Entry 8H01 (electron microscopy, 3.70 A resolution); this record covers chains C and I of the 9 polymer chains in the assembly.

[Chain C]
Name: Spike glycoprotein
Organism: Severe acute respiratory syndrome coronavirus 2
Reference sequence: P0DTC2 (SPIKE_SARS2); aligned to UniProt positions 1-1208 over residues 1-1208
Chain sequence (1286 residues; each row starts with the number of its first residue; note: 9 numbers in that range are skipped by the numbering (no residue carries them; nothing is unmodelled there); a row labelled like 210A-210G holds insertion residues (210A, then the next letters in order)):
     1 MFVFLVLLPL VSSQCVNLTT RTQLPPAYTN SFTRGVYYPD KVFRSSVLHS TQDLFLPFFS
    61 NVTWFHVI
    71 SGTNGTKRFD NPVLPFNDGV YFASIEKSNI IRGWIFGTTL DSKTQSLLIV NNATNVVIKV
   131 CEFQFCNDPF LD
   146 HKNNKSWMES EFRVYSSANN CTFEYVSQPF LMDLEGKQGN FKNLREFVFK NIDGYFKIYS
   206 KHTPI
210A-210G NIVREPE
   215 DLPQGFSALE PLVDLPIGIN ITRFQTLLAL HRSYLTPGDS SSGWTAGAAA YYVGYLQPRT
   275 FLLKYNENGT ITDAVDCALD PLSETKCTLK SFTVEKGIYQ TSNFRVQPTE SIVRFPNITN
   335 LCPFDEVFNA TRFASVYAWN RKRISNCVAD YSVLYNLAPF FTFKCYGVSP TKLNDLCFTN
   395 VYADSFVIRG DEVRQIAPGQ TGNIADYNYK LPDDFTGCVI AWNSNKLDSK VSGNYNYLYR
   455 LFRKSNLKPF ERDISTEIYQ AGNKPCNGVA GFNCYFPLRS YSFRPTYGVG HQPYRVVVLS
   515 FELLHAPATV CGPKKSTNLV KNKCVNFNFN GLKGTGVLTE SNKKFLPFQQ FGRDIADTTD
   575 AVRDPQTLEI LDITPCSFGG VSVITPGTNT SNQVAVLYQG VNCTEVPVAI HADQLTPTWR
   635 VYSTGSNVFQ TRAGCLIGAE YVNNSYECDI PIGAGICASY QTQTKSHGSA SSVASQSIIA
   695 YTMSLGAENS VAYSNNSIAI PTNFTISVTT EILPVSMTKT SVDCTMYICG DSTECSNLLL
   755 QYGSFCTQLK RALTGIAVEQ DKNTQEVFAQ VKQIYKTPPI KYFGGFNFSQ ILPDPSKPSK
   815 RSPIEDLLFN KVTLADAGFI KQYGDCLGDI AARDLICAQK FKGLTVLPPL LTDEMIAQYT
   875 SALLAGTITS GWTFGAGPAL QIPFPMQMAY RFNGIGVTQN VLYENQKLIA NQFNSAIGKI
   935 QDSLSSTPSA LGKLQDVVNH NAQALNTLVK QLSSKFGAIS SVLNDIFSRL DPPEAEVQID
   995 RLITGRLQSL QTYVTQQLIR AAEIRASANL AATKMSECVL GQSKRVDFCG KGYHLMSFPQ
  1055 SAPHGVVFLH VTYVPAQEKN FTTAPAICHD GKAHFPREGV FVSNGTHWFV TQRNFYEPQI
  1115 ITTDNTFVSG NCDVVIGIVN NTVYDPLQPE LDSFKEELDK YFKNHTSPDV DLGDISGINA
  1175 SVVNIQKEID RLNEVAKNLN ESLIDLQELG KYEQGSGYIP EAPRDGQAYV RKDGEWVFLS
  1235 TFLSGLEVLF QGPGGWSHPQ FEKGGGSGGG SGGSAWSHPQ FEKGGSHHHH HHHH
Not modelled in the structure: 1-14, 71-76, 146-152, 177-184, 210A-210G, 248-256, 621-640, 676-690, 828-851, 1148-1288
Disulfides: Cys15-Cys136, Cys131-Cys166, Cys291-Cys301, Cys336-Cys361, Cys379-Cys432, Cys391-Cys525, Cys480-Cys488, Cys538-Cys590, Cys617-Cys649, Cys662-Cys671, Cys738-Cys760, Cys743-Cys749, Cys1032-Cys1043, Cys1082-Cys1126
Covalently attached groups: N-acetylglucosamine (NAG) linked to Asn61, Asn234, Asn282, Asn331, Asn709, Asn717, Asn801, Asn1074, Asn1098, Asn1134
Differences from the reference sequence: variant Val67 (Ala in P0DTC2), Ile95 (Thr in P0DTC2), Asp142 (Tyr145 in P0DTC2), Ile210B (Leu212 in P0DTC2), Asp339 (Gly in P0DTC2), Leu371 (Ser in P0DTC2), Pro373 (Ser in P0DTC2), Phe375 (Ser in P0DTC2), Asn417 (Lys in P0DTC2), Lys440 (Asn in P0DTC2), Ser446 (Gly in P0DTC2), Asn477 (Ser in P0DTC2), Lys478 (Thr in P0DTC2), Ala484 (Glu in P0DTC2), Arg493 (Gln in P0DTC2), Ser496 (Gly in P0DTC2), Arg498 (Gln in P0DTC2), Tyr501 (Asn in P0DTC2), His505 (Tyr in P0DTC2), Lys547 (Thr in P0DTC2), Gly614 (Asp in P0DTC2), Tyr655 (His in P0DTC2), Lys679 (Asn in P0DTC2), His681 (Pro in P0DTC2), Lys764 (Asn in P0DTC2), Tyr796 (Asp in P0DTC2), Lys856 (Asn in P0DTC2), His954 (Gln in P0DTC2), Lys969 (Asn in P0DTC2), Phe981 (Leu in P0DTC2); insertion (210E-210G); engineered mutation Gly682 (Arg in P0DTC2), Ser683 (Arg in P0DTC2), Ser685 (Arg in P0DTC2), Pro817 (Phe in P0DTC2), Pro892 (Ala in P0DTC2), Pro899 (Ala in P0DTC2), Pro942 (Ala in P0DTC2), Pro986 (Lys in P0DTC2), Pro987 (Val in P0DTC2); expression tag (1209-1288)
Swiss-Prot annotation at these positions:
  - region: Asn280 to Cys301 (Putative superantigen), Arg403 to Asp405 (Integrin-binding motif), Asn448 to Phe456 (Immunodominant HLA epitope recognized by the CD8+), Ser816 to Tyr837 (Fusion peptide 1), Lys835 to Phe855 (Fusion peptide 2), Asp1163 to Glu1202 (Heptad repeat 2)
  - site: Arg815, Ser816 (Cleavage)
  - glycosylation: Asn17 (N-linked (GlcNAc...) (complex) asparagine), Asn61 (N-linked (GlcNAc...) (hybrid) asparagine), Asn74 (N-linked (GlcNAc...) (complex) asparagine), Asn122 (N-linked (GlcNAc...) (hybrid) asparagine), Asn149 (N-linked (GlcNAc...) (complex) asparagine), Asn165 (N-linked (GlcNAc...) (complex) asparagine), Asn234 (N-linked (GlcNAc...) (high mannose) asparagine), Asn282 (N-linked (GlcNAc...) (complex) asparagine), Thr323 (O-linked (GalNAc) threonine), Ser325 (O-linked (HexNAc...) serine), Asn331 (N-linked (GlcNAc...) (complex) asparagine), Asn343 (N-linked (GlcNAc...) (complex) asparagine), Asn603 (N-linked (GlcNAc...) (hybrid) asparagine), Asn616 (N-linked (GlcNAc...) (complex) asparagine), Asn657 (N-linked (GlcNAc...) (complex) asparagine), Thr676 (O-linked (GlcNAc...) threonine), Thr678 (O-linked (GlcNAc...) threonine), Asn709 (N-linked (GlcNAc...) (high mannose) asparagine), Asn717 (N-linked (GlcNAc...) (hybrid) asparagine), Asn801 (N-linked (GlcNAc...) (hybrid) asparagine) and 6 more in UniProt

[Chain I]
Name: rabbit monoclonal antibody 1H1 Fab heavy chain
Organism: Oryctolagus cuniculus
Notes: antibody fragment or engineered binder
Chain sequence (122 residues; row label = number of the first residue in the row):
     1 QSLEESGGDL VKPGASLTLT CTASGFSFSS GYDMCWVRQA PGKGLEWIAC IGTGSSGNIY
    61 YASWAKGRFT ISKTSSTTVT LQMTSLTAAD TATYFCARDD ADYAGPDYFN LWGPGTLVTV
   121 SS
Disulfides: Cys21-Cys96, Cys35-Cys50

[Chain C / chain I interface]
Residue-residue contacts (14; chain C residue first):
  Thr345(C) - Tyr103(I)  hydrogen bond (side chain-backbone)
  Arg346(C) - Tyr103(I)  hydrogen bond (side chain-backbone)
  Arg346(C) - Ala104(I)  hydrogen bond (side chain-backbone)
  Arg346(C) - Gly105(I)
  Arg346(C) - Asp107(I)  salt bridge
  Leu441(C) - Tyr103(I)
  Asp442(C) - Tyr103(I)
  Lys444(C) - Asp102(I)  salt bridge
  Lys444(C) - Tyr103(I)
  Val445(C) - Tyr32(I)
  Ser446(C) - Tyr32(I)
  Asn448(C) - Tyr103(I)  hydrogen bond
  Tyr449(C) - Asp100(I)  hydrogen bond
  Asn450(C) - Tyr108(I)  hydrogen bond
Also at the interface, not in a pair above, chain C (11 interface residues in all): Tyr451
Also at the interface, not in a pair above, chain I (9 interface residues in all): Pro106

[Overview]
11 residues of chain C and 9 residues of chain I are in contact; the contacts include 6 hydrogen bonds and 2
salt bridges. Polar pairs include Arg346(C)-Asp107(I), Lys444(C)-Asp102(I) and Thr345(C)-Tyr103(I). Covalently
linked N-acetylglucosamine: at Asn61(C), Asn234(C), Asn282(C), Asn331(C), Asn709(C) and Asn717(C) and 4 more.
Here chain C is Spike glycoprotein (Severe acute respiratory syndrome coronavirus 2) and chain I is rabbit
monoclonal antibody 1H1 Fab heavy chain (Oryctolagus cuniculus). Entry 8H01 (SARS-CoV-2 Omicron BA.1 Spike
glycoprotein in complex with rabbit monoclonal antibody 1H1 Fab in class 2 ...) was determined by electron
microscopy together with 8H00 and 8ITU from the same study.
